Entry 2O6G (X-ray diffraction, 3.10 A resolution); this record covers chains C and F of the 6 polymer chains in the assembly.

# Chain C
Molecule: interferon-b enhancer
Sequence (57 nucleotides; numbered 1 to 57; the number before each row is that of its first residue):
     1 ATCTATTCAG AGGAATTTCC CACTTTCACT TTCCCTTTCA GTTTCCCTAT GTCATTT

# Chain F
Protein: Interferon regulatory factor 3
Organism: Homo sapiens
Notes: fragment: DNA binding domain, residues 3-112
Reference sequence: Q14653 (IRF3_HUMAN); residues 1-123 here = UniProt positions 1-123
Chain sequence (123 residues; numbered 1 to 123; the number before each row is that of its first residue):
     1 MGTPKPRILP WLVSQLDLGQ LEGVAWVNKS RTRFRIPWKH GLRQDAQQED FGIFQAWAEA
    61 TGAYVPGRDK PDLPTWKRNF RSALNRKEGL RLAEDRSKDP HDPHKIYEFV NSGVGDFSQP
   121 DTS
Disordered / not traced: 1-3, 112-123
Swiss-Prot annotation at these positions:
  - DNA-binding region: Lys-5 to Asn-111 (IRF tryptophan pentad repeat)
  - site: Asp-121, Thr-122 (Cleavage)
  - modified residue: Thr-3 (Phosphothreonine), Ser-14 (Phosphoserine), Thr-75 (Phosphothreonine), Ser-97 (Phosphoserine), Ser-123 (Phosphoserine)
  - natural variant: Glu-49 (deletion: Decreased IFNB induction upon Sendai virus infection)
  - mutagenesis: Lys-77 to Arg-78 (Abolishes nuclear localization), Arg-86 to Lys-87 (No effect on subcellular localization), Asp-116 (D116A: Does not affect cleavage by CASP3)
From the paper describing this entry:
  - binding site for interferon-b enhancer (chain C): His-40, Leu-42, Asn-79, Ser-82
  - specificity-determining residues: Leu-42, Arg-78, Arg-86

# Interface between chain C and chain F
Pairs across the interface (23):
  DC35(C) / Lys-5(F)  hydrogen bond to the phosphate
  DC35(C) / Arg-7(F)  phosphate contact
  DC35(C) / Ile-8(F)  hydrogen bond to the phosphate
  DC35(C) / Ala-83(F)  sugar contact
  DC35(C) / Arg-86(F)  base contact
  DC35(C) / Lys-87(F)  salt bridge to the phosphate
  DT36(C) / Lys-5(F)  salt bridge to the phosphate
  DT36(C) / Trp-57(F)  hydrogen bond to the phosphate
  DT36(C) / Thr-61(F)  phosphate contact
  DT36(C) / Asn-79(F)  sugar contact
  DT36(C) / Arg-86(F)  base contact
  DT37(C) / Arg-78(F)  salt bridge to the phosphate
  DT37(C) / Asn-79(F)  hydrogen bond to the phosphate
  DT37(C) / Ser-82(F)  base contact
  DT38(C) / Arg-78(F)  base contact
  DT44(C) / His-40(F)  phosphate contact
  DT44(C) / Leu-42(F)  base contact
  DC45(C) / His-40(F)  phosphate contact
  DC45(C) / Leu-42(F)  sugar contact
  DC45(C) / Arg-43(F)  phosphate contact
  DC45(C) / Lys-98(F)  phosphate contact
  DC46(C) / Arg-43(F)  phosphate contact
  DC46(C) / Gln-44(F)  hydrogen bond to the phosphate
Also at the interface, not in a pair above, chain C (9 interface residues in all): DC34, DC47
Also at the interface, not in a pair above, chain F (19 interface residues in all): Pro-6, Leu-9, Thr-75

# Overview
Chain C and chain F form an interface of 9 and 19 residues respectively; the contacts include 5 hydrogen bonds
and 3 salt bridges. Polar pairs include DC35(C)/Lys-5(F), DC35(C)/Ile-8(F) and DT36(C)/Trp-57(F). From the
paper: a binding site for interferon-b enhancer (chain C) at His-40(F), Leu-42(F) and Asn-79(F) among others;
specificity determinants Leu-42(F), Arg-78(F) and Arg-86(F).
Chain C is interferon-b enhancer and chain F is Interferon regulatory factor 3 (Homo sapiens); the structure,
Crystal structure of IRF-3 bound to the interferon-b enhancer, was determined by X-ray diffraction together
with 2O61 from the same study.
